5S5R - chains A and E of the 6 polymer chains in the assembly; structure by X-ray diffraction, 2.30 A resolution.

# Chain A
Protein: Tubulin alpha-1B chain
From: Bos taurus
UniProtKB: P81947 (TBA1B_BOVIN); residue numbers follow UniProt; this construct covers 1-451
Chain sequence (451 residues; numbered 1 to 451; the number before each row is that of its first residue):
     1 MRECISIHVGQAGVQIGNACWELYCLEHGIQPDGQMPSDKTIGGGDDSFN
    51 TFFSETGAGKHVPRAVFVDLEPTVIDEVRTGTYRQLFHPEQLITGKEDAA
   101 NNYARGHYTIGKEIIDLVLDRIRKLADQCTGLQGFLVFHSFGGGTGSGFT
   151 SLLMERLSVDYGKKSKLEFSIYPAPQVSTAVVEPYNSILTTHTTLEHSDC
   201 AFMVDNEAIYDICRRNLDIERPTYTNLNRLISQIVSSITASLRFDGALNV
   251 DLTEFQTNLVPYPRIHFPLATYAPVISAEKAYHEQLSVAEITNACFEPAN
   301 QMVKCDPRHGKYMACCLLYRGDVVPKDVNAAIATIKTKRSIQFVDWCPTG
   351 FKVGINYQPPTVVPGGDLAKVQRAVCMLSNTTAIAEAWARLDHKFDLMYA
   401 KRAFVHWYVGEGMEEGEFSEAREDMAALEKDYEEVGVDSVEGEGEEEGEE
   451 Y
Not modelled in the structure: 439-451
Bound ions: Ca2+: Asp-39, Thr-41, Gly-44, Glu-55
Ligand contacts: GTP (guanosine-5'-triphosphate): Gly-10, Gln-11, Ala-12, Gln-15, Ile-16, Asp-69, Asp-98, Ala-99, Ala-100, Asn-101, Ser-140, Gly-142, Gly-143, Gly-144, Thr-145, Gly-146, Ile-171, Pro-173, Val-177, Ser-178, Glu-183, Asn-206, Tyr-224, Leu-227, Asn-228, Ile-231

# Chain E
Protein: Stathmin-4
From: Rattus norvegicus
UniProtKB: P63043 (STMN4_RAT); residues 5-145 here correspond to UniProt positions 49-189 (UniProt number = residue number + 44)
Chain sequence (143 residues; each row starts with the number of its first residue):
     3 MADMEVIELNKCTSGQSFEVILKPPSFDGVPEFNASLPRRRDPSLEEIQK
    53 KLEAAEERRKYQEAELLKHLAEKREHEREVIQKAIEENNNFIKMAKEKLA
   103 QKMESNKENREAHLAAMLERLQEKDKHAEEVRKNKELKEEASR
Not modelled in the structure: 3-5, 29-43, 144-145
Construct notes: initiating methionine (3); expression tag (4)

# Interface between chain A and chain E
Pairs across the interface (60):
  His-107(A) / Leu-54(E)
  Tyr-108(A) / Lys-53(E)
  Tyr-108(A) / Ala-57(E)  hydrophobic
  Thr-109(A) / Arg-61(E)  hydrogen bond
  Lys-112(A) / Leu-54(E)
  Lys-112(A) / Glu-58(E)  salt bridge
  Glu-155(A) / Ile-50(E)
  Arg-156(A) / Leu-47(E)
  Arg-156(A) / Gln-51(E)
  Ser-158(A) / Asp-44(E)
  Val-159(A) / Pro-45(E)
  Val-159(A) / Leu-47(E)  hydrophobic
  His-197(A) / Asp-44(E)  salt bridge
  His-197(A) / Pro-45(E)
  Asp-245(A) / Cys-14(E)
  Asp-245(A) / Ser-16(E)  hydrogen bond (backbone-side chain)
  Ala-247(A) / Asn-12(E)
  Ala-247(A) / Ser-19(E)
  Leu-248(A) / Ser-19(E)
  Pro-325(A) / Gln-18(E)
  Pro-325(A) / Phe-20(E)  hydrophobic
  Asn-329(A) / Met-6(E)
  Asn-329(A) / Val-8(E)
  Asn-329(A) / Phe-20(E)
  Asn-329(A) / Val-22(E)
  Ile-332(A) / Val-22(E)  hydrophobic
  Lys-336(A) / Leu-24(E)
  Asp-345(A) / Pro-27(E)
  Asp-345(A) / Ser-28(E)  hydrogen bond (backbone-backbone)
  Cys-347(A) / Pro-27(E)
  Pro-348(A) / Lys-25(E)
  Pro-348(A) / Pro-27(E)
  Thr-349(A) / Ile-23(E)
  Thr-349(A) / Leu-24(E)  hydrogen bond (backbone-backbone)
  Thr-349(A) / Lys-25(E)  hydrogen bond (backbone-backbone)
  Gly-350(A) / Val-22(E)
  Phe-351(A) / Glu-21(E)
  Phe-351(A) / Val-22(E)  hydrogen bond (backbone-backbone)
  Phe-351(A) / Leu-24(E)  hydrophobic
  Lys-352(A) / Phe-20(E)
  Lys-352(A) / Glu-21(E)  salt bridge
  Val-353(A) / Ser-19(E)
  Val-353(A) / Phe-20(E)  hydrogen bond (backbone-backbone)
  Gly-354(A) / Gln-18(E)
  Gly-354(A) / Ser-19(E)
  Ile-355(A) / Gly-17(E)
  Ile-355(A) / Gln-18(E)  hydrogen bond (backbone-backbone)
  Asn-356(A) / Ser-16(E)
  Tyr-357(A) / Thr-15(E)
  Tyr-357(A) / Ser-16(E)  hydrogen bond (backbone-backbone)
  Tyr-357(A) / Gly-17(E)
  Tyr-357(A) / Gln-18(E)  hydrogen bond
  Val-409(A) / Gln-64(E)  hydrogen bond (backbone-side chain)
  Gly-410(A) / Arg-61(E)
  Gly-410(A) / Gln-64(E)
  Glu-411(A) / Arg-61(E)  hydrogen bond (backbone-side chain)
  Gly-412(A) / Ala-57(E)
  Gly-412(A) / Arg-60(E)  hydrogen bond (backbone-side chain)
  Gly-412(A) / Arg-61(E)
  Glu-414(A) / Arg-60(E)  salt bridge
Other interface residues (no listed pair), chain A (40 interface residues in all): Glu-113, Leu-152, Glu-196, Gly-246, Val-328, Ala-333, Trp-346
Other interface residues (no listed pair), chain E (32 interface residues in all): Leu-11, Ser-46, Glu-55

# Overview
The interface between chain A and chain E involves 40 residues on one side and 32 on the other, with 13
hydrogen bonds and 4 salt bridges. Polar contacts include Lys-112(A)/Glu-58(E), His-197(A)/Asp-44(E) and
Lys-352(A)/Glu-21(E). Chain A binds GTP.
Chain A is Tubulin alpha-1B chain (Bos taurus) and chain E is Stathmin-4 (Rattus norvegicus); the structure,
Tubulin-Z33452106-complex, was determined by X-ray diffraction, deposited together with 5S4L, 5S4M, 5S4N,
5S4O, 5S4P, 5S4Q and 52 further entries.
